PDB entry 5LOX | X-ray diffraction, 2.90 A resolution | chains F and S of the 34 polymer chains in the assembly

Chain F (and S):
Protein: Peptidase
Source organism: Pseudomonas aeruginosa
Notes: chain S of this document is another copy of the same molecule, construct and numbering; everything in this record applies to it too
Reference sequence: A0A0D6I0H1 (A0A0D6I0H1_PSEAI); residues 1-242 here correspond to UniProt positions 2-243 (UniProt number = residue number + 1)
Chain sequence (242 residues; row label = number of the first residue in the row):
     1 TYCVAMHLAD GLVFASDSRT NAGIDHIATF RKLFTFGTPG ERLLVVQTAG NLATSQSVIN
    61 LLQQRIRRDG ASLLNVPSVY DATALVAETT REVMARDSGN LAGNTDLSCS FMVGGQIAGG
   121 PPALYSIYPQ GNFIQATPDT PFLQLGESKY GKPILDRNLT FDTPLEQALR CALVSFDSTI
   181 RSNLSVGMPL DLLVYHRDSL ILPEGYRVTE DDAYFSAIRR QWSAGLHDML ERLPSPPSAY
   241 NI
Not modelled in the structure: 242
Differences from the reference sequence: engineered mutation Mse94 (Leu95 in A0A0D6I0H1), Mse112 (Leu113 in A0A0D6I0H1), Mse229 (Leu230 in A0A0D6I0H1)
Modified positions: Mse6, Mse188 (selenomethionine; parent Met); Mse94, Mse112, Mse229 (selenomethionine)
What the authors report for this chain:
  - catalytic residues: T1, K32, G50
  - mutagenesis - T1A: abolished binding to epoxomicin
  - mutagenesis - T1A: abolished binding to MG132
  - specificity-determining residues: T20, F30, T48, L52, S55

Chain F / chain S interface:
Residue-residue contacts (21):
  T38(F) - L74(S)
  P39(F) - T38(S)
  E41(F) - I66(S)
  E41(F) - R67(S)
  E41(F) - R68(S)  hydrogen bond (side chain-backbone)
  E41(F) - D69(S)  hydrogen bond (side chain-backbone)
  R42(F) - D69(S)
  R42(F) - G70(S)
  R68(F) - P77(S)
  D69(F) - P77(S)
  D69(F) - D81(S)
  L74(F) - N75(S)
  N75(F) - G70(S)  hydrogen bond (backbone-backbone)
  N75(F) - A71(S)
  N75(F) - N75(S)
  V76(F) - D69(S)
  P77(F) - D69(S)
  I117(F) - D69(S)
  A118(F) - R67(S)
  A118(F) - R68(S)
  A118(F) - D69(S)
Also at the interface, not in a pair above, chain F (16 interface residues in all): G40, I66, R67, S78

Summary:
Chain F and chain S form an interface of 16 and 11 residues respectively, with 3 hydrogen bonds. Polar pairs
include E41(F)-R68(S), E41(F)-D69(S) and N75(F)-G70(S). The paper reports catalytic residues T1(F), K32(F) and
G50(F); T1A of chain F abolishes binding to epoxomicin.
Chain F and chain S are both Peptidase (Pseudomonas aeruginosa); the structure, Helical Assembly of the Anbu
Complex from Pseudomonas aeruginosa, was determined by X-ray diffraction (same publication as 5LOY).
